PDB entry 8HNB | electron microscopy, 3.53 A resolution | chain A

Chain A:
Protein: Solute carrier organic anion transporter family member 1B1
Organism: Homo sapiens
UniProtKB: Q9Y6L6 (SO1B1_HUMAN); residues 1-691 here = UniProt positions 1-691
Chain sequence (712 residues; numbered -20 to 691; the number before each row is that of its first residue; numbers below 1 keep their minus sign (Met-20 is residue -20)):
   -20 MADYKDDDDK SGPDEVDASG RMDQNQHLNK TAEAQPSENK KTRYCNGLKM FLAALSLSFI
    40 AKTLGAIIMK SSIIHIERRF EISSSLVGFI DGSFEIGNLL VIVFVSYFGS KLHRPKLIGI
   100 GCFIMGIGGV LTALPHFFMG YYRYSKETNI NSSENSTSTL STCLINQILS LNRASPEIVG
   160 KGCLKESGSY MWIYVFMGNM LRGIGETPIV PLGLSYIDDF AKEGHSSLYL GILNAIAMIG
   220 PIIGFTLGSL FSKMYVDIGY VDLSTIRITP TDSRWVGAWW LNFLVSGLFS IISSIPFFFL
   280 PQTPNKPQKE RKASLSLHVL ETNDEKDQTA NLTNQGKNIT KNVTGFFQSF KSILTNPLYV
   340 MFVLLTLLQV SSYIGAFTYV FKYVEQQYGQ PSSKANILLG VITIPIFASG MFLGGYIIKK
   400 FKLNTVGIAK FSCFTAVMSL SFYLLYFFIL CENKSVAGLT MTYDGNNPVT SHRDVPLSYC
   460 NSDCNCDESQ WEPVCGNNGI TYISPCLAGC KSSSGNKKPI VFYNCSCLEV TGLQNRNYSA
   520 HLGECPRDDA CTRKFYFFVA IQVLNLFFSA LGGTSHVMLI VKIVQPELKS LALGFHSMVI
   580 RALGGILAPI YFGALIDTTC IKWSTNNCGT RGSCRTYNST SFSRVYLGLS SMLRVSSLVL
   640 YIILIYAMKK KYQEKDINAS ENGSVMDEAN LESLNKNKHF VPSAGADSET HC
Not modelled in the structure: -20 to 24, 124-136, 145-153, 280-322, 652-691
Sequence notes: initiating methionine (-20); expression tag (-19 to 0)
Swiss-Prot annotation at these positions:
  - modified residue (Phosphoserine): Ser293, Ser295, Ser672, Ser682
  - glycosylation (N-linked (GlcNAc...) asparagine): Asn130, Asn134, Asn432, Asn503, Asn516, Asn617
  - natural variant: Pro155 (P155T: Decreased transport activity), Glu156 (E156G: Decreased transport activity), Val174 (V174A: Decreased transport activity), Leu193 (L193R: Strongly decreases expression at the plasma membrane)
  - mutagenesis: Tyr367 (Y367F: Decreased estradiol-17beta-d-glucuronide uptake), Tyr625 (Y625F: Decreased estradiol-17beta-d-glucuronide uptake), Tyr645 (Y645F: Decreased estradiol-17beta-d-glucuronide uptake)
Disulfides: Cys142-Cys463, Cys430-Cys530, Cys459-Cys506, Cys465-Cys485, Cys474-Cys524, Cys489-Cys504, Cys599-Cys613
Glycans and other covalent adducts: N-acetylglucosamine (NAG) linked to Asn503, Asn516
What the authors report for this chain:
  - post-translational modification sites: Asn503, Asn516
  - contacts within the chain: Lys41-Glu185, Lys49-Asp70, Phe83-Phe325 (hydrophobic contact), Tyr86-Phe325 (hydrophobic contact), Asp198-Lys568 (salt bridge), Ile211-Phe391 (hydrophobic contact), Leu207-Tyr395 (hydrophobic contact), Glu74-Arg580
  - mutagenesis - K41A, K49A, R580A: decreased expression

In short:
N-acetylglucosamine is covalently linked to Asn503 and Asn516. Curated annotation (UniProt) lists 3
mutagenesis sites. From the paper: K41A, K49A and R580A reduce expression; modification sites Asn503 and
Asn516.
Chain A is Solute carrier organic anion transporter family member 1B1 (Homo sapiens); the structure, Cryo-EM
structure of human OATP1B1 in apo state, was determined by electron microscopy, deposited together with 8HNC,
8HND, 8HNH and 8K6L.
